PDB entry 6F6F | X-ray diffraction, 1.79 A resolution | chain A

[Chain A]
Protein: Ribonucleotide reductase small subunit
From: Geobacillus kaustophilus (strain HTA426)
Notes: EC 1.17.4.1
Reference sequence: Q5KW80 (Q5KW80_GEOKA); residue numbers follow UniProt; this construct covers 1-302
Sequence (316 residues; row label = number of the first residue in the row; numbers below 1 keep their minus sign (Met-13 is residue -13)):
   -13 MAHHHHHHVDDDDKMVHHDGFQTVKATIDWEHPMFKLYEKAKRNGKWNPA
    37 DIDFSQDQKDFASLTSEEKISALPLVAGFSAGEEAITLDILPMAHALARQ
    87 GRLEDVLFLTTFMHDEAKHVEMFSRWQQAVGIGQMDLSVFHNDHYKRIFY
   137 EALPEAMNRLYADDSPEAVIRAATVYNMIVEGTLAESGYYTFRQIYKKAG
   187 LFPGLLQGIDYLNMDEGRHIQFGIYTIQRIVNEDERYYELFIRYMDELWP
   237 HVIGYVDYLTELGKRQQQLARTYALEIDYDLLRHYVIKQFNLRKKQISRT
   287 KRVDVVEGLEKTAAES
Not modelled in the structure: -13 to 3, 287-302
Construct notes: initiating methionine (-13); expression tag (-12 to 0); engineered mutation Ile72 (Val in Q5KW80)
Ion coordination: manganese (III) ion: Glu69, Glu102, His105 (together with palmitic acid); Fe ion: Glu102, Glu167, Glu202, His205 (together with palmitic acid); Mn2+ near His130 (its only coordinating residue here)
Ligand contacts: manganese (iii) ion / palmitic acid: Leu61, Gly64, Phe65, Gly68, Glu69, Ile72, Glu102, His105, Phe135, Val166, Glu167, Leu170, Ala171, Ser173, Gly174, Tyr175, Thr177, Glu202, His205, Tyr241, Val242, Leu245, Thr246, Tyr265, Leu268, Val272
Reported in the primary citation:
  - contacts within the chain: Ile72-Tyr162
  - mutagenesis - V72I: unchanged catalytic activity on cross-link

[Summary]
Ligands of chain A: manganese (iii) ion / palmitic acid. Glu69, Glu102 and His105 coordinate a manganese (III)
ion ion. Glu102, Glu167, Glu202 and His205 coordinate a Fe ion ion. From the paper: V72I leaves catalytic
activity on cross-link unchanged; contacts within the chain involving Ile72 and Tyr162.
Chain A is Ribonucleotide reductase small subunit (Geobacillus kaustophilus (strain HTA426)); the structure,
R2-like ligand-binding oxidase V72I mutant with aerobically reconstituted Mn/Fe cofactor, was determined by
X-ray diffraction (same publication as 6F6C, 6F6E, 6F6G, 6F6H and 6F6K).
